Entry 9BTV (electron microscopy, 3.48 A resolution); this record covers chains C and F of the 8 polymer chains in the assembly.

Chain C:
Molecule: Envelope glycoprotein gp120
From: Human immunodeficiency virus 1
Reference sequence: O55774 (O55774_9HIV1); the construct lacks a stretch of the UniProt sequence and is renumbered around it, so the offset changes along the chain: 31-135 = UniProt 30-134; 144-186 = UniProt 135-177; 189-309 = UniProt 181-301; 312-323 = UniProt 302-313; 3 more segments
Chain sequence (469 residues; each row starts with the number of its first residue; note: 24 numbers in that range are skipped by the numbering (no residue carries them; nothing is unmodelled there); a row labelled like 186A-186C holds insertion residues (186A, then the next letters in order)):
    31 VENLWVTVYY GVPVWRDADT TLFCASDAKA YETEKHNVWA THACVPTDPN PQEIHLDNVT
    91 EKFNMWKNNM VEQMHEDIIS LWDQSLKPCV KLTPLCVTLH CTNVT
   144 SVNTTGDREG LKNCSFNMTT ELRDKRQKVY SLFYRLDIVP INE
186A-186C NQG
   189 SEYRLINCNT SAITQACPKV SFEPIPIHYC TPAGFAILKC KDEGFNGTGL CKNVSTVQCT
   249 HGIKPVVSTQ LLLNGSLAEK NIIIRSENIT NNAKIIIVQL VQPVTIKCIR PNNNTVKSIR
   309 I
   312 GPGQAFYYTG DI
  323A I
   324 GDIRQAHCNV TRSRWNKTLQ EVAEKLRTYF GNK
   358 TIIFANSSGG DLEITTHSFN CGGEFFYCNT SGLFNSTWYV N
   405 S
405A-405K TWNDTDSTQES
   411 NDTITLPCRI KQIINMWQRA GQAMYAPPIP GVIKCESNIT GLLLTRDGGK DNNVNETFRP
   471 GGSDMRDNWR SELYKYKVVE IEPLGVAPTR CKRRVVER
Unresolved in the structure: 31-32, 59-64, 144-150, 186A-186C, 405A-405K, 506-508
Disulfide bonds: Cys54-Cys74, Cys119-Cys205, Cys126-Cys196, Cys131-Cys157, Cys218-Cys247, Cys228-Cys239, Cys296-Cys331, Cys378-Cys445, Cys385-Cys418
Covalently attached groups: N-acetylglucosamine (NAG) linked to Asn88, Asn133, Asn156, Asn197, Asn234, Asn241, Asn262, Asn276, Asn301, Asn332, Asn339, Asn363, Asn386, Asn392, Asn448, Asn465; glycan linked to Asn160
Construct notes: conflict Glu106 (Thr105 in O55774), Ile271 (Thr263 in O55774), Val304 (Arg296 in O55774), Tyr319 (Ala309 in O55774), Ser473 (Gly463 in O55774), Cys501 (Ala491 in O55774)
What the authors report for this chain:
  - post-translational modification sites: Asn160

Chain F:
Molecule: Q23.MD39 Transmembrane protein gp41
From: Human immunodeficiency virus 1
Reference sequence: O55774 (O55774_9HIV1); residues 512-664 here correspond to UniProt positions 502-654 (UniProt number = residue number - 10)
Chain sequence (153 residues; numbered 512 to 664; the number before each row is that of its first residue):
   512 AVGIGAVSLG FLGAAGSTMG AASITLTVQA RNLLSGIVQQ QNNLLRAPEP QQHLLKLTHW
   572 GIKQLQARVL AVEHYLRDQQ LLGIWGCSGK LICCTNVPWN SSWSNKSLDE IWNNMTWLQW
   632 DKEINNYTQL IYRLIEESQN QQEKNEKELL ELD
Unresolved in the structure: 512-519, 546-567, 662-664
Disulfide bonds: Cys598-Cys604
Covalently attached groups: N-acetylglucosamine (NAG) linked to Asn611, Asn625, Asn637
Construct notes: engineered mutation Ser519 (Phe509 in O55774), Ala533 (Thr523 in O55774), Pro559 (Ile549 in O55774), Pro561 (Ala551 in O55774), His570 (Val560 in O55774), His585 (Arg575 in O55774), Cys605 (Thr595 in O55774); conflict Asn543 (Gln533 in O55774)
Residues lining bound ligands: N-acetylglucosamine (NAG; 2-acetamido-2-deoxy-beta-D-glucopyranose): Gly524, Gly527, Ser528

Interface between chain C and chain F:
Contacting residue pairs - 110 pairs, chain C then chain F:
  Leu34(C) - Pro609(F)
  Leu34(C) - Trp610(F)  hydrogen bond (backbone-backbone)
  Trp35(C) - Thr606(F)
  Trp35(C) - Asn607(F)
  Trp35(C) - Val608(F)
  Trp35(C) - Pro609(F)
  Trp35(C) - Trp610(F)
  Val36(C) - Thr606(F)  hydrogen bond (backbone-side chain)
  Val36(C) - Val608(F)  hydrogen bond (backbone-backbone)
  Val36(C) - Trp610(F)  hydrophobic
  Val36(C) - Ile646(F)  hydrophobic
  Thr37(C) - Cys604(F)
  Thr37(C) - Thr606(F)
  Val38(C) - Trp596(F)  hydrophobic
  Val38(C) - Leu602(F)
  Val38(C) - Cys604(F)  hydrogen bond (backbone-backbone)
  Val38(C) - Thr606(F)
  Val38(C) - Ile646(F)  hydrophobic
  Tyr39(C) - Leu602(F)
  Tyr39(C) - Ile603(F)  hydrophobic
  Tyr39(C) - Trp623(F)
  Tyr39(C) - Trp628(F)  hydrophobic
  Tyr40(C) - Leu537(F)
  Tyr40(C) - Leu544(F)
  Tyr40(C) - Tyr586(F)
  Tyr40(C) - Asp589(F)
  Tyr40(C) - Gln590(F)
  Tyr40(C) - Leu593(F)  hydrophobic
  Tyr40(C) - Leu602(F)  hydrogen bond (backbone-backbone)
  Gly41(C) - Leu537(F)
  Gly41(C) - Gln540(F)
  Val42(C) - Leu537(F)
  Val42(C) - Gln540(F)
  Val42(C) - Trp628(F)  hydrophobic
  Pro43(C) - Leu523(F)  hydrophobic
  Pro43(C) - Ala525(F)
  Pro43(C) - Ala526(F)
  Pro43(C) - Ala533(F)  hydrophobic
  Pro43(C) - Leu537(F)
  Pro43(C) - Gln540(F)
  Pro43(C) - Leu629(F)
  Val44(C) - Trp628(F)
  Val44(C) - Leu629(F)
  Val44(C) - Asp632(F)
  Trp45(C) - Leu523(F)  hydrophobic
  Trp45(C) - Ala526(F)  hydrophobic
  Trp45(C) - Leu629(F)
  Trp45(C) - Lys633(F)
  Thr50(C) - Leu581(F)
  Thr51(C) - Leu581(F)
  Leu52(C) - Lys574(F)  hydrogen bond (backbone-side chain)
  Phe53(C) - Gln575(F)
  Phe53(C) - Ala578(F)  hydrophobic
  Cys54(C) - Trp571(F)
  Trp69(C) - Trp571(F)
  Ala70(C) - Leu568(F)
  Ala70(C) - Trp571(F)  hydrogen bond (backbone-side chain)
  Ala73(C) - Leu568(F)  hydrophobic
  Ala73(C) - Trp571(F)
  Cys74(C) - Trp571(F)
  Ile84(C) - Phe522(F)
  Leu86(C) - Leu523(F)
  Leu86(C) - Ala526(F)  hydrophobic
  Asp87(C) - Gly527(F)
  Asn88(C) - Gly527(F)
  Val89(C) - Gly527(F)
  Asp107(C) - His570(F)  salt bridge
  Asp107(C) - Trp571(F)
  Asp107(C) - Lys574(F)  salt bridge
  Ser110(C) - His570(F)
  Leu111(C) - Trp571(F)  hydrophobic
  Gln114(C) - Leu568(F)  hydrogen bond (side chain-backbone)
  Gln114(C) - Thr569(F)
  Pro220(C) - Ala578(F)
  Ala221(C) - Leu544(F)
  Ala221(C) - Leu545(F)  hydrophobic
  Ala221(C) - Ala582(F)
  Gly222(C) - Leu544(F)  hydrogen bond (backbone-backbone)
  Gly222(C) - His585(F)
  Glu490(C) - His585(F)
  Glu490(C) - Arg588(F)  salt bridge
  Ile491(C) - Phe522(F)  hydrophobic
  Ile491(C) - His585(F)  hydrogen bond (backbone-side chain)
  Pro493(C) - Asp589(F)
  Leu494(C) - Asp589(F)
  Leu494(C) - Leu592(F)  hydrophobic
  Leu494(C) - Leu593(F)  hydrophobic
  Leu494(C) - Trp596(F)  hydrophobic
  Leu494(C) - Tyr643(F)  hydrogen bond (backbone-side chain)
  Val496(C) - Trp628(F)
  Val496(C) - Trp631(F)  hydrogen bond (backbone-side chain)
  Val496(C) - Tyr643(F)  hydrophobic
  Ala497(C) - Trp631(F)
  Pro498(C) - Trp610(F)  hydrophobic
  Pro498(C) - Leu619(F)
  Pro498(C) - Trp623(F)
  Pro498(C) - Trp631(F)
  Arg500(C) - Leu619(F)
  Cys501(C) - Cys605(F)  disulfide
  Lys502(C) - Cys605(F)  hydrogen bond (backbone-side chain)
  Arg503(C) - Trp596(F)  hydrogen bond (side chain-backbone)
  Arg503(C) - Gly597(F)
  Arg503(C) - Cys605(F)  hydrogen bond (side chain-backbone)
  Arg503(C) - Thr606(F)
  Arg503(C) - Asn607(F)
  Arg503(C) - Gln650(F)  hydrogen bond
  Arg503(C) - Asn651(F)  hydrogen bond
  Arg503(C) - Glu654(F)  salt bridge
  Val505(C) - Glu654(F)
  Val505(C) - Lys658(F)  hydrogen bond (backbone-side chain)
Interface residues without a listed pair, chain C (52 interface residues in all): Asn33, Phe223, Thr244, Glu492, Gly495, Thr499, Arg504
Interface residues without a listed pair, chain F (56 interface residues in all): Gly524, Gln577, Cys598, Ile622, Ile635, Ile642
Disulfides between the chains: Cys501(C)-Cys605(F)

Overview:
The interface between chain C and chain F involves 52 residues on one side and 56 on the other, with 1
disulfide bond, 18 hydrogen bonds and 4 salt bridges. Among the polar pairs are Asp107(C)-His570(F),
Asp107(C)-Lys574(F) and Glu490(C)-Arg588(F). Ligands of chain F: N-acetylglucosamine. From the paper: a
modification site at Asn160(C).
Here chain C is Envelope glycoprotein gp120 and chain F is Q23.MD39 Transmembrane protein gp41, both from
Human immunodeficiency virus 1. Entry 9BTV (Cryo-EM structure of rhesus antibody T646-a.01 in complex with
HIV-1 Env trimer Q23.17 MD39) was determined by electron microscopy (same publication as 9BNK, 9BNM, 9BNP,
9BTH, 9BTI, 9BTJ and 9BTL).
